1RAE - chains B and D of the 4 polymer chains in the assembly; structure by X-ray diffraction, 2.50 A resolution.

[Chain B (and D)]
Molecule: Aspartate carbamoyltransferase regulatory chain
From: Escherichia coli
Notes: chain D of this document is another copy of the same molecule, construct and numbering; everything in this record applies to it too
Reference sequence: P0A7F3 (PYRI_ECOLI); residues 1-153 here = UniProt positions 1-153
Amino-acid sequence (153 residues; each row starts with the number of its first residue):
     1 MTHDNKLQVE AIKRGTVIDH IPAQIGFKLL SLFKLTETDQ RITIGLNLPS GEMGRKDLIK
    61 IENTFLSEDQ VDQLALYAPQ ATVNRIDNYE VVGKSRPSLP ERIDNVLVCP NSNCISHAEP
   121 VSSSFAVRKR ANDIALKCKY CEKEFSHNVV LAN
Curated features (UniProtKB/Swiss-Prot):
  - binding site (Zn(2+)): Cys-109, Cys-114, Cys-138, Cys-141
Bound ions: Zn2+: Cys-109, Cys-114, Cys-138, Cys-141
Small-molecule neighbours: CTP (cytidine-5'-triphosphate): Val-9, Glu-10, Ala-11, Ile-12, Val-17, Asp-19, His-20, Lys-60, Thr-82, Asn-84, Ile-86, Tyr-89, Glu-90, Val-91, Lys-94

[Interface between chain B and chain D]
Pairs across the interface - 50 pairs, chain B then chain D:
  Met-1(B) / Leu-7(D)  hydrophobic
  Thr-2(B) / Leu-7(D)
  Asp-4(B) / Leu-7(D)
  Asp-4(B) / Gln-8(D)
  Asp-4(B) / Glu-10(D)
  Asn-5(B) / Gln-8(D)  hydrogen bond (backbone-backbone)
  Asn-5(B) / Glu-10(D)
  Lys-6(B) / Glu-10(D)
  Lys-6(B) / Arg-41(D)
  Lys-6(B) / Thr-43(D)  hydrogen bond
  Leu-7(B) / Arg-41(D)
  Val-9(B) / Glu-10(D)
  Gln-24(B) / Thr-36(D)
  Gln-24(B) / Thr-38(D)  hydrogen bond (side chain-backbone)
  Gln-24(B) / Asp-39(D)
  Phe-27(B) / Phe-27(D)  hydrophobic
  Phe-27(B) / Leu-30(D)  hydrophobic
  Phe-27(B) / Ser-31(D)
  Phe-27(B) / Thr-36(D)
  Leu-30(B) / Phe-27(D)  hydrophobic
  Ser-31(B) / Phe-27(D)
  Thr-36(B) / Gln-24(D)
  Thr-36(B) / Phe-27(D)
  Thr-38(B) / Asn-47(D)  hydrogen bond (backbone-side chain)
  Asp-39(B) / Asn-47(D)
  Asp-39(B) / Arg-55(D)  salt bridge
  Gln-40(B) / Leu-46(D)
  Gln-40(B) / Asn-47(D)  hydrogen bond (backbone-side chain)
  Arg-41(B) / Leu-46(D)
  Arg-41(B) / Asn-47(D)
  Arg-41(B) / Leu-48(D)
  Arg-41(B) / Pro-49(D)
  Ile-42(B) / Gly-45(D)
  Ile-42(B) / Leu-46(D)  hydrogen bond (backbone-backbone)
  Thr-43(B) / Ile-44(D)
  Ile-44(B) / Thr-43(D)
  Ile-44(B) / Ile-44(D)  hydrogen bond (backbone-backbone)
  Ile-44(B) / Leu-46(D)  hydrophobic
  Gly-45(B) / Ile-42(D)
  Leu-46(B) / Thr-36(D)
  Leu-46(B) / Arg-41(D)
  Leu-46(B) / Ile-42(D)  hydrogen bond (backbone-backbone)
  Leu-46(B) / Ile-44(D)  hydrophobic
  Asn-47(B) / Thr-38(D)  hydrogen bond (side chain-backbone)
  Asn-47(B) / Asp-39(D)
  Asn-47(B) / Gln-40(D)  hydrogen bond (side chain-backbone)
  Asn-47(B) / Arg-41(D)
  Leu-48(B) / Arg-41(D)
  Pro-49(B) / Arg-41(D)
  Arg-55(B) / Asp-39(D)  salt bridge
Other interface residues (no listed pair), chain B (28 interface residues in all): His-3, Ala-11, Glu-37
Other interface residues (no listed pair), chain D (26 interface residues in all): Asp-4, Asn-5, Ile-12, Glu-37, Glu-62

[Summary]
Chain B and chain D form an interface of 28 and 26 residues respectively; the contacts include 10 hydrogen
bonds and 2 salt bridges. Polar contacts include Asp-39(B)/Arg-55(D), Lys-6(B)/Thr-43(D) and
Gln-24(B)/Thr-38(D). Ligands of chain B: CTP.
Chain B and chain D are both Aspartate carbamoyltransferase regulatory chain (Escherichia coli); the
structure, Crystal structure of ctp-ligated T state aspartate transcarbamoylase at 2.5 angstroms resolution:
implications for atcase mutants ..., was determined by X-ray diffraction, deposited together with 1RAA, 1RAB,
1RAC, 1RAD, 1RAF, 1RAG, 1RAH and 1RAI.
